PDB entry 7Y9U | electron microscopy, 3.30 A resolution | chains A and C of the 4 polymer chains in the assembly

== Chain A ==
Protein: Auxin efflux carrier component 1
Source organism: Arabidopsis thaliana
UniProt: Q9C6B8 (PINI_ARATH); numbering as in UniProt (aligned over 1-622)
Amino-acid sequence (622 residues; numbered 1 to 622; the number before each row is that of its first residue):
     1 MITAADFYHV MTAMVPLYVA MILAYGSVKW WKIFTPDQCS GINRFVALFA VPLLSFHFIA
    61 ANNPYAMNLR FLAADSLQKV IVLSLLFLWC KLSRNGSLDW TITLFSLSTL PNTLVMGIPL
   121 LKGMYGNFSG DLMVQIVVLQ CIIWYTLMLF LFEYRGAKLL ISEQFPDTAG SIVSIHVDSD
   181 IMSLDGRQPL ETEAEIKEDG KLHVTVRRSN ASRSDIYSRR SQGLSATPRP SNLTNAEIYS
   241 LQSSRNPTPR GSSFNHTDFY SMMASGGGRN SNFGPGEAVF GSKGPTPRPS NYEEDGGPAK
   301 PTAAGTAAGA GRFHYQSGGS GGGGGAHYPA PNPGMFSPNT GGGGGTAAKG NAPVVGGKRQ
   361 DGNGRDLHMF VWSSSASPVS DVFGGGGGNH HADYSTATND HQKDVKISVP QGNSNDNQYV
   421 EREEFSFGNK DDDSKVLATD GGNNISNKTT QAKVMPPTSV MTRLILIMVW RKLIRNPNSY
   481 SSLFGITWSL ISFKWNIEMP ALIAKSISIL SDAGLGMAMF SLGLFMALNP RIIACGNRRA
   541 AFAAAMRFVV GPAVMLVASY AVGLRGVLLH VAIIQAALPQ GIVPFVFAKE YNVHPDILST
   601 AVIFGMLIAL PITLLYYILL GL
Not modelled in the structure: 212-454
Residues lining bound ligands: 2-(naphthalen-1-ylcarbamoyl)benzoic acid (E7O): Val-46, Ala-47, Val-51, Asn-112, Thr-113, Leu-114, Val-115, Val-137, Gln-140, Cys-141, Tyr-145, Asn-478, Ala-518, Leu-522, Gly-581, Ile-582, Val-583, Pro-584
Swiss-Prot annotation at these positions:
  - binding site ((indol-3-yl)acetate): Val-51, Asn-112, Leu-114, Tyr-145, Ile-582, Val-583
  - modified residue: Ser-209 (Phosphoserine), Ser-212 (Phosphoserine), Ser-221 (Phosphoserine), Ser-225 (Phosphoserine), Thr-227 (Phosphothreonine), Ser-231 (Phosphoserine), Thr-248 (Phosphothreonine), Ser-252 (Phosphoserine), Ser-253 (Phosphoserine), Ser-271 (Phosphoserine), Thr-286 (Phosphothreonine), Ser-290 (Phosphoserine), Thr-302 (Phosphothreonine), Ser-317 (Phosphoserine), Ser-320 (Phosphoserine), Ser-337 (Phosphoserine), Thr-340 (Phosphothreonine), Ser-374 (Phosphoserine), Ser-377 (Phosphoserine), Ser-408 (Phosphoserine) and 4 more in UniProt
  - glycosylation: Asn-127 (N-linked (GlcNAc...) asparagine)
  - mutagenesis: Val-51 (V51A: Strongly reduced ability to bind auxin (e.g. IAA) and impaired auxin efflux carrier activity), Asn-112 (N112A: Lost ability to bind auxin (e.g. IAA) and impaired auxin efflux carrier activity), Tyr-145 (Y145A: Strongly reduced ability to bind auxin (e.g. IAA) and impaired auxin (e.g. IAA) efflux carrier activity), Arg-187 (R187A: Reduced auxin (e.g. IAA) efflux carrier activity), Thr-227 (T227A: Non-phosphorylatable, slightly decreased auxin transport activity; when associated with A-248 and A-286; T227D: Phosphomimetic, normal auxin transport activity ...), Ser-231 (S231A: Apical-to-basal shift in polar targeting, lost ability to recruit NPY1/MAB4 and NPY5/MEL1 to the plasma membrane, and increased auxin accumulation in the root tips ...), Thr-248 (T248A: Non-phosphorylatable, slightly decreased auxin transport activity; when associated with A-227 and A-286; T248D: Phosphomimetic, normal auxin transport activity ...), Ser-252 (S252A: Apical-to-basal shift in polar targeting, lost ability to recruit NPY1/MAB4 and NPY5/MEL1 to the plasma membrane, and increased auxin accumulation in the root tips ...), Ser-271 (S271A: Non-phosphorylatable, slightly decreased auxin transport activity; when associated with A-231; A-252 and A-290; S271D: Phosphomimetic, normal auxin transport activity ...), Thr-286 (T286A: Non-phosphorylatable, slightly decreased auxin transport activity; when associated with A-227 and A-248; T286D: Phosphomimetic, normal auxin transport activity ...), Ser-290 (S290A: Apical-to-basal shift in polar targeting, lost ability to recruit NPY1/MAB4 and NPY5/MEL1 to the plasma membrane, and increased auxin accumulation in the root tips ...), Lys-472 (K472A: Impaired auxin (e.g. IAA) efflux carrier activity), 3 further mutagenesis entries in UniProt
From the paper describing this entry:
  - binding site for 2-(naphthalen-1-ylcarbamoyl)benzoic acid: Val-51, Asn-112, Leu-114, Tyr-145, Ile-582, Val-583
  - mutagenesis - N112A: decreased binding to 2-(naphthalen-1-ylcarbamoyl)benzoic acid
  - mutagenesis - Y145A: abolished binding to 2-(naphthalen-1-ylcarbamoyl)benzoic acid
  - mutagenesis - R471A, N478A: decreased expression
  - post-translational modification sites: Thr-227, Ser-231, Thr-248, Ser-252, Ser-271, Thr-286, Ser-290 (citing earlier work)

== Chain C ==
Protein: nanobody
Source organism: Escherichia coli
Notes: antibody fragment or engineered binder
Amino-acid sequence (123 residues; row label = number of the first residue in the row):
     1 GSSSQVQLVE SGGGLVQAGG SLRLSCAASG FPVNISWMEW YRQVPGKERE WVAAIQSTGS
    61 YTWYADSVKG RFTISRDNAK NTVYLQMNSL KPEDTAVYYC RVKVGAYYRG QGTQVTVSAG
   121 RAG
Not modelled in the structure: 1-3, 119-123
Cystine bridges: Cys-26/Cys-100

== Chain A / chain C interface ==
Pairs across the interface - 26 pairs, chain A then chain C:
  Gln-164(A) / Ala-106(C)
  Phe-165(A) / Ala-106(C)  hydrophobic
  Phe-165(A) / Tyr-108(C)  hydrophobic
  Thr-168(A) / Tyr-108(C)
  Glu-191(A) / Arg-101(C)  salt bridge
  Glu-191(A) / Tyr-107(C)
  Thr-192(A) / Ala-106(C)
  Thr-192(A) / Tyr-107(C)
  Glu-193(A) / Tyr-41(C)
  Glu-193(A) / Arg-101(C)  salt bridge
  Glu-193(A) / Tyr-107(C)
  Glu-193(A) / Arg-109(C)  salt bridge
  Ala-194(A) / Tyr-107(C)  hydrogen bond (backbone-backbone)
  Ala-194(A) / Tyr-108(C)  hydrophobic
  Ala-194(A) / Arg-109(C)  hydrogen bond (backbone-backbone)
  Glu-195(A) / Arg-109(C)  salt bridge
  Ile-196(A) / Val-6(C)
  Ile-196(A) / Leu-8(C)  hydrophobic
  Ile-196(A) / Tyr-108(C)  hydrophobic
  Ile-196(A) / Arg-109(C)  hydrogen bond (backbone-backbone)
  Lys-197(A) / Gln-7(C)
  Glu-198(A) / Gln-7(C)
  Glu-198(A) / Gln-111(C)
  Asp-199(A) / Gln-5(C)
  Gly-200(A) / Gln-5(C)
  Arg-207(A) / Arg-49(C)
Interface residues without a listed pair, chain A (15 interface residues in all): Asp-167
Interface residues without a listed pair, chain C (14 interface residues in all): Pro-32, Gly-105

== In short ==
15 residues of chain A and 14 residues of chain C are in contact, with 3 hydrogen bonds and 4 salt bridges.
Among the polar pairs are Glu-191(A)/Arg-101(C), Glu-193(A)/Arg-101(C) and Glu-193(A)/Arg-109(C). The paper
reports a binding site for 2-(naphthalen-1-ylcarbamoyl)benzoic acid at Val-51(A), Asn-112(A) and Leu-114(A)
among others; R471A and N478A of chain A reduce expression; 4 substitutions were tested in all.
Chain A is Auxin efflux carrier component 1 (Arabidopsis thaliana) and chain C is nanobody (Escherichia coli);
the structure, Structure of the auxin exporter PIN1 in Arabidopsis thaliana in the NPA-bound state, was
determined by electron microscopy (same publication as 7Y9T and 7Y9V).
